Entry 6Z1R (electron microscopy, 3.29 A resolution); this record covers chains G and H of the 21 polymer chains in the assembly.

[Chain G]
Protein: ATP synthase subunit gamma, mitochondrial
From: Bos taurus
UniProtKB: P05631 (ATPG_BOVIN); residues 1-273 here correspond to UniProt positions 26-298 (UniProt number = residue number + 25)
Amino-acid sequence (273 residues; each row starts with the number of its first residue):
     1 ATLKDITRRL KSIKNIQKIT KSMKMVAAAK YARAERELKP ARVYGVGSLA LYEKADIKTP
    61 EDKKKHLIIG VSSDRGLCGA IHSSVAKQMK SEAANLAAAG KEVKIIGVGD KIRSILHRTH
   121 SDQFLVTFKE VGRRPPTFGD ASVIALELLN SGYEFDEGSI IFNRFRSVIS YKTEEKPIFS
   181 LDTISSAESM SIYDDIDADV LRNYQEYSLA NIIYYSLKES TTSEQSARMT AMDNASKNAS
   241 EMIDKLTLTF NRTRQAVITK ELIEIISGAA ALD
Not modelled in the structure: 273
UniProt features mapped onto this chain:
  - modified residue: K14 (N6-acetyllysine), K24 (N6-succinyllysine), K30 (N6-acetyllysine), K90 (N6-acetyllysine), S121 (Phosphoserine), K129 (N6-acetyllysine), K172 (N6-acetyllysine), K245 (N6-succinyllysine)

[Chain H]
Protein: ATP synthase subunit delta, mitochondrial
From: Bos taurus
UniProtKB: P05630 (ATPD_BOVIN); residues 1-146 here correspond to UniProt positions 23-168 (UniProt number = residue number + 22)
Amino-acid sequence (146 residues; each row starts with the number of its first residue):
     1 AEAAAAQAPA AGPGQMSFTF ASPTQVFFNS ANVRQVDVPT QTGAFGILAA HVPTLQVLRP
    61 GLVVVHAEDG TTSKYFVSSG SVTVNADSSV QLLAEEAVTL DMLDLGAAKA NLEKAQSELL
   121 GAADEATRAE IQIRIEANEA LVKALE
Not modelled in the structure: 1-14
UniProt features mapped onto this chain:
  - modified residue (N6-acetyllysine): K114, K143

[Chain G / chain H interface]
Residue-residue contacts (43):
  P40(G) with P23(H); T24(H); Q25(H)
  V43(G) with V26(H), hydrophobic; N29(H)
  Y44(G) with A21(H); S22(H); P23(H); L93(H)
  G47(G) with Q91(H); L93(H)
  S48(G) with L93(H)
  A50(G) with Q91(H)
  L51(G) with L55(H), hydrophobic
  K54(G) with N85(H); D87(H)
  F138(G) with P23(H), hydrophobic; E95(H)
  I192(G) with P53(H)
  Y193(G) with P53(H); T54(H); L55(H), hydrophobic; V84(H); N85(H)
  D194(G) with V52(H); P53(H), hydrogen bond (backbone-backbone); T54(H)
  D195(G) with T42(H), hydrogen bond; Q56(H), hydrogen bond
  I196(G) with L55(H), hydrophobic
  V200(G) with T42(H)
  L201(G) with L55(H), hydrophobic
  N203(G) with V57(H)
  Y204(G) with V57(H); S81(H); T83(H), hydrogen bond
  Y207(G) with G80(H); S81(H); L93(H); A94(H); E95(H), hydrogen bond (side chain-backbone)
  N211(G) with L93(H)
  Y214(G) with P23(H), hydrogen bond (side chain-backbone)
Other interface residues (no listed pair), chain G (22 interface residues in all): A41
Other interface residues (no listed pair), chain H (27 interface residues in all): S79, A86, S89

[Overview]
22 residues of chain G face 27 of chain H across their interface; the contacts include 6 hydrogen bonds. Among
the polar pairs are D195(G)-T42(H), D195(G)-Q56(H) and Y204(G)-T83(H).
Here chain G is ATP synthase subunit gamma, mitochondrial and chain H is ATP synthase subunit delta,
mitochondrial, both from Bos taurus. Entry 6Z1R (bovine ATP synthase F1-peripheral stalk domain, state 2) was
determined by electron microscopy together with 6Z1U, 6ZG7, 6ZG8 and 6ZIK from the same study.
